1H9T - chains B and X of the 4 polymer chains in the assembly; structure by X-ray diffraction, 3.25 A resolution.

# Chain B
Molecule: Fatty acid metabolism regulator protein
Organism: Escherichia coli
UniProtKB: P09371 (FADR_ECOLI); residues 2-239 here correspond to UniProt positions 1-238 (UniProt number = residue number - 1)
Sequence (243 residues; numbered -3 to 239; the number before each row is that of its first residue; numbers below 1 keep their minus sign (Phe-3 is residue -3)):
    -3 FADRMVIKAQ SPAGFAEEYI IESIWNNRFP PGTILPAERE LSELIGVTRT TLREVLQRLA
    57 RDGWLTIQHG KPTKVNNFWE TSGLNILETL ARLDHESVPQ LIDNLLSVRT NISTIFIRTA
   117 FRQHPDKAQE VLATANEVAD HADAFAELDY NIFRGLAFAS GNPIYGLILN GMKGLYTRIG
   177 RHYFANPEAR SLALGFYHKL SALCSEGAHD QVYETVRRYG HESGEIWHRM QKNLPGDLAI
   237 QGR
Unresolved in the structure: -3 to 4, 231-239
Small-molecule neighbours: gold ion (AU): Phe117, Pro121, Leu199, Cys200, Ser201
Reported in the primary citation:
  - binding site for the 19-nt DNA strand (chain X): Ser7 to Ala9, Glu34, Arg35, Thr44, Arg45, Thr46, Thr47, Arg49, Ile63 to Thr69
  - mutagenesis - A9V, R35A, R35C, R49A: abolished binding to the 19-nt DNA strand (chain X) (citing earlier work)
  - mutagenesis - K67A: decreased binding to the 19-nt DNA strand (chain X) (citing earlier work)

# Chain X
Molecule: 19-nt DNA strand
Sequence (19 nucleotides; numbered 1 to 19; the number before each row is that of its first residue):
     1 CATCTGGTAC GACCAGATC

# Interface between chain B and chain X
Pairs across the interface - 20 pairs, chain B then chain X:
  Ala33(B) with DT5(X), phosphate contact; DG6(X), phosphate contact
  Glu34(B) with DG6(X), hydrogen bond to the phosphate; DG7(X), phosphate contact
  Arg35(B) with DG6(X), hydrogen bond to the base; DG7(X), base contact
  Arg45(B) with DG6(X), hydrogen bond to the base; DG7(X), hydrogen bond to the base; DT8(X), base contact
  Arg49(B) with DG7(X), salt bridge to the phosphate; DT8(X), base contact
  Gln53(B) with DG7(X), phosphate contact
  Ile63(B) with DG7(X), phosphate contact
  Gln64(B) with DG6(X), sugar contact
  His65(B) with DG6(X), sugar contact; DG7(X), sugar contact
  Gly66(B) with DT5(X), sugar contact
  Lys67(B) with DG6(X), sugar contact
  Pro68(B) with DT5(X), phosphate contact
  Thr69(B) with DG6(X), hydrogen bond to the phosphate
Interface residues without a listed pair, chain B (14 interface residues in all): Pro32

# Summary
14 residues of chain B face 4 of chain X across their interface; the contacts include 5 hydrogen bonds and 1
salt bridge. Polar contacts include Arg35(B)-DG6(X), Arg45(B)-DG6(X) and Arg45(B)-DG7(X). The paper reports a
binding site for the 19-nt DNA strand (chain X) at Ser7(B), Glu34(B) and Arg35(B) among others; A9V, R35A and
R35C of chain B, among others, abolish binding to the 19-nt DNA strand (chain X); 5 substitutions were tested
in all.
Here chain B is Fatty acid metabolism regulator protein (Escherichia coli) and chain X is a 19-nt DNA strand.
Entry 1H9T (Fadr, fatty acid responsive transcription factor from E. coli in complex with fadb operator) was
determined by X-ray diffraction.
